4QJ9 - chains A and B of the 3 polymer chains in the assembly; structure by X-ray diffraction, 1.83 A resolution.

== Chain A (and B) ==
Molecule: Protease
From: Human immunodeficiency virus type 1 (ARV2/SF2 ISOLATE)
Notes: EC 3.4.23.16; chain B of this document is another copy of the same molecule, construct and numbering; everything in this record applies to it too
Reference sequence: P03369 (POL_HV1A2); residues 1-99 here correspond to UniProt positions 491-589 (UniProt number = residue number + 490)
Amino-acid sequence (99 residues; numbered 1 to 99; the number before each row is that of its first residue):
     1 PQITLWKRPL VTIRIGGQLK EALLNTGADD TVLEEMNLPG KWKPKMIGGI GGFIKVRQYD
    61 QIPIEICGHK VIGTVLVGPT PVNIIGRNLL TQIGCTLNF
Differences from the reference sequence: engineered mutation Lys-7 (Gln497 in P03369), Asn-25 (Asp515 in P03369), Ile-64 (Val554 in P03369), Val-71 (Ala561 in P03369)
Swiss-Prot annotation at these positions:
  - region (Dimerization of protease): Pro-1 to Leu-5, Gly-49 to Lys-55, Asn-88 to Phe-99
  - site: Phe-99 (Cleavage)

== How chain A and chain B interact ==
Pairs across the interface (103; chain A residue first):
  Pro-1(A) / Leu-97(B)
  Pro-1(A) / Asn-98(B)
  Pro-1(A) / Phe-99(B)  hydrogen bond (backbone-backbone)
  Gln-2(A) / Thr-96(B)  hydrogen bond
  Gln-2(A) / Leu-97(B)
  Gln-2(A) / Asn-98(B)  hydrogen bond
  Ile-3(A) / Thr-96(B)
  Ile-3(A) / Leu-97(B)  hydrogen bond (backbone-backbone)
  Ile-3(A) / Phe-99(B)  hydrophobic
  Thr-4(A) / Thr-96(B)
  Leu-5(A) / Thr-26(B)
  Leu-5(A) / Arg-87(B)  hydrogen bond (backbone-side chain)
  Leu-5(A) / Leu-90(B)  hydrophobic
  Leu-5(A) / Thr-91(B)
  Leu-5(A) / Cys-95(B)
  Trp-6(A) / Arg-87(B)  hydrogen bond (backbone-side chain)
  Trp-6(A) / Thr-91(B)
  Lys-7(A) / Arg-87(B)
  Arg-8(A) / Asp-29(B)  salt bridge
  Arg-8(A) / Arg-87(B)
  Pro-9(A) / Thr-26(B)
  Pro-9(A) / Arg-87(B)
  Leu-23(A) / Gly-27(B)
  Leu-24(A) / Thr-26(B)  hydrogen bond (backbone-side chain)
  Leu-24(A) / Leu-97(B)  hydrophobic
  Leu-24(A) / Phe-99(B)  hydrophobic
  Asn-25(A) / Asn-25(B)
  Asn-25(A) / Thr-26(B)
  Asn-25(A) / Gly-27(B)  hydrogen bond (side chain-backbone)
  Thr-26(A) / Leu-5(B)
  Thr-26(A) / Pro-9(B)
  Thr-26(A) / Leu-24(B)  hydrogen bond (side chain-backbone)
  Thr-26(A) / Asn-25(B)
  Thr-26(A) / Thr-26(B)  hydrogen bond (backbone-side chain)
  Thr-26(A) / Leu-97(B)
  Gly-27(A) / Leu-23(B)
  Gly-27(A) / Asn-25(B)  hydrogen bond (backbone-side chain)
  Asp-29(A) / Arg-8(B)  salt bridge
  Ile-47(A) / Ile-50(B)  hydrophobic
  Gly-48(A) / Ile-50(B)
  Gly-49(A) / Ile-50(B)
  Ile-50(A) / Ile-47(B)  hydrophobic
  Ile-50(A) / Gly-49(B)
  Ile-50(A) / Ile-50(B)  hydrogen bond (backbone-backbone)
  Ile-50(A) / Gly-51(B)  hydrogen bond (backbone-backbone)
  Ile-50(A) / Gly-52(B)
  Ile-50(A) / Ile-54(B)
  Ile-50(A) / Ile-84(B)  hydrophobic
  Gly-51(A) / Ile-50(B)  hydrogen bond (backbone-backbone)
  Gly-51(A) / Gly-51(B)
  Gly-51(A) / Gly-52(B)
  Gly-51(A) / Ile-54(B)
  Gly-52(A) / Ile-50(B)
  Gly-52(A) / Gly-51(B)
  Ile-54(A) / Ile-50(B)
  Ile-54(A) / Gly-51(B)
  Cys-67(A) / Phe-99(B)  hydrophobic
  His-69(A) / Phe-99(B)  hydrogen bond (side chain-backbone)
  Thr-80(A) / Ile-50(B)
  Pro-81(A) / Gly-49(B)
  Pro-81(A) / Ile-50(B)
  Arg-87(A) / Leu-5(B)  hydrogen bond (side chain-backbone)
  Arg-87(A) / Trp-6(B)  hydrogen bond (side chain-backbone)
  Arg-87(A) / Lys-7(B)  hydrogen bond (side chain-backbone)
  Arg-87(A) / Arg-8(B)
  Arg-87(A) / Pro-9(B)
  Leu-90(A) / Leu-5(B)  hydrophobic
  Thr-91(A) / Leu-5(B)
  Thr-91(A) / Trp-6(B)
  Ile-93(A) / Phe-99(B)
  Gly-94(A) / Asn-98(B)
  Gly-94(A) / Phe-99(B)
  Cys-95(A) / Leu-5(B)
  Cys-95(A) / Leu-97(B)  hydrophobic
  Cys-95(A) / Asn-98(B)
  Cys-95(A) / Phe-99(B)  hydrophobic
  Thr-96(A) / Gln-2(B)
  Thr-96(A) / Ile-3(B)
  Thr-96(A) / Thr-96(B)
  Thr-96(A) / Leu-97(B)
  Thr-96(A) / Asn-98(B)  hydrogen bond (backbone-backbone)
  Leu-97(A) / Pro-1(B)
  Leu-97(A) / Gln-2(B)
  Leu-97(A) / Ile-3(B)  hydrogen bond (backbone-backbone)
  Leu-97(A) / Leu-24(B)  hydrophobic
  Leu-97(A) / Thr-26(B)
  Leu-97(A) / Cys-95(B)  hydrophobic
  Leu-97(A) / Thr-96(B)
  Leu-97(A) / Leu-97(B)  hydrophobic
  Asn-98(A) / Pro-1(B)
  Asn-98(A) / Gln-2(B)  hydrogen bond
  Asn-98(A) / Gly-94(B)
  Asn-98(A) / Cys-95(B)
  Asn-98(A) / Thr-96(B)  hydrogen bond (backbone-backbone)
  Asn-98(A) / Asn-98(B)  hydrogen bond
  Phe-99(A) / Pro-1(B)  hydrogen bond (backbone-backbone)
  Phe-99(A) / Ile-3(B)  hydrophobic
  Phe-99(A) / Leu-24(B)  hydrophobic
  Phe-99(A) / Cys-67(B)  hydrophobic
  Phe-99(A) / His-69(B)
  Phe-99(A) / Ile-93(B)
  Phe-99(A) / Gly-94(B)
  Phe-99(A) / Cys-95(B)  hydrophobic
Other interface residues (no listed pair), chain A (41 interface residues in all): Val-32, Phe-53, Ile-66, Pro-79, Ile-84
Other interface residues (no listed pair), chain B (39 interface residues in all): Thr-4, Val-32, Gly-48, Phe-53, Ile-66, Thr-80

== Overview ==
The interface between chain A and chain B involves 41 residues on one side and 39 on the other; the contacts
include 24 hydrogen bonds and 2 salt bridges. Polar contacts include Arg-8(A)/Asp-29(B), Gln-2(A)/Thr-96(B)
and Gln-2(A)/Asn-98(B).
Chain A and chain B are both Protease (Human immunodeficiency virus type 1 (ARV2/SF2 ISOLATE)); the structure,
Crystal structure of inactive HIV-1 protease in complex with p1-p6 substrate variant (R452S), was determined
by X-ray diffraction, deposited together with 4QJ2, 4QJ6, 4QJ7, 4QJ8 and 4QJA.
